Entry 7B6R (electron microscopy, 5.80 A resolution (low resolution: residue-level contacts below are approximate; hydrogen-bond / salt-bridge calls are withheld)); this record covers chains C and J of the 10 polymer chains in the assembly.

== Chain C ==
Molecule: Trafficking protein particle complex subunit
Organism: Drosophila melanogaster
Reference sequence: Q9VSY8 (Q9VSY8_DROME); numbering as in UniProt (aligned over 1-178)
Amino-acid sequence (178 residues; numbered 1 to 178; the number before each row is that of its first residue):
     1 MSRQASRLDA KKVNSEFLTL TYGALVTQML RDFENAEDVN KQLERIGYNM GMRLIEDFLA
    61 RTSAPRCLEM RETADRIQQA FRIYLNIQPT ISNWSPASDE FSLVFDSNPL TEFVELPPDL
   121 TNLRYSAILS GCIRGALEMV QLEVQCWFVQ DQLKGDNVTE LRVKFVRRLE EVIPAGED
Not modelled in the structure: 1-9, 175-178

== Chain J ==
Molecule: TRAPPC2L
Organism: Drosophila melanogaster
Reference sequence: A1Z8I0 (A1Z8I0_DROME); residues 1-138 here = UniProt positions 1-138
Amino-acid sequence (138 residues; row label = number of the first residue in the row):
     1 MAFCIAVIGK DNAPLYLTTS DMEQELELQY HVNAALDVVE EKCLIGKGAP ESKELYLGLL
    61 YSTENHKIYG FVTNTRVKFI VVIDSSNVAL RENEVRAIFR NLHLLYTDAI CNPFYIPGES
   121 LTSKKFDRAV QKLMSGTA

== Chain C / chain J interface ==
Residue-residue contacts (14):
  G23(C) - P113(J)
  T27(C) - P113(J)
  T27(C) - F114(J)
  L30(C) - F114(J)
  F113(C) - D108(J)
  V114(C) - N112(J)
  V114(C) - P113(J)
  E115(C) - N112(J)
  E115(C) - S123(J)
  E115(C) - K125(J)
  E115(C) - F126(J)
  P118(C) - F114(J)
  D119(C) - F114(J)
  L123(C) - F114(J)
Interface residues without a listed pair, chain C (14 interface residues in all): E16, T19, A24, L116, P117
Interface residues without a listed pair, chain J (8 interface residues in all): C111

== Summary ==
Chain C and chain J form an interface of 14 and 8 residues respectively.
Chain C is Trafficking protein particle complex subunit and chain J is TRAPPC2L, both from Drosophila
melanogaster; the structure, Drosophila melanogaster TRAPPIII partial complex: core plus C8 and C11 attached
region, was determined by electron microscopy (same publication as 7B6D, 7B6E, 7B6H and 7B70).
